7TS0 - chains A and H of the 6 polymer chains in the assembly; structure by electron microscopy, 2.80 A resolution.

== Chain A ==
Name: Dominant negative Go alpha subunit
Source organism: Homo sapiens
Chain sequence (353 residues; numbered 1 to 354; 1 number in that range is skipped by the numbering (no residue carries it; nothing is unmodelled there); the number before each row is that of its first residue):
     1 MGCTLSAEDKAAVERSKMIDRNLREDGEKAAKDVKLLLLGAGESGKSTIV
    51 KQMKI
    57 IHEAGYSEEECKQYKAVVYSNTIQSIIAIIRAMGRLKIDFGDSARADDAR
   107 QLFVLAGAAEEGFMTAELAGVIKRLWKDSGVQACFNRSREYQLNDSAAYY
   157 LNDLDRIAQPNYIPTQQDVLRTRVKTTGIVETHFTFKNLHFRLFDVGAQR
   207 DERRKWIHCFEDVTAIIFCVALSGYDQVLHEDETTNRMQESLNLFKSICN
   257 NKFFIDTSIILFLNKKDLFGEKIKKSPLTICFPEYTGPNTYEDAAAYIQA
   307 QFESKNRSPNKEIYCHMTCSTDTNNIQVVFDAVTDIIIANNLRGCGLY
Not modelled in the structure: 1-2, 57-181, 204-205

== Chain H ==
Name: scFV16
Source organism: synthetic construct
Notes: antibody fragment or engineered binder
Chain sequence (247 residues; numbered 2 to 247 plus 15 insertion-coded residues; 14 numbers in that range are skipped by the numbering (no residue carries them; nothing is unmodelled there); the number before each row is that of its first residue; a row labelled like 120A-120O holds insertion residues (120A, then the next letters in order)):
     2 VQLVESGGGLVQPGGSRKLSCSASGFAFSSFGMHWVRQAPEKGLEWVAYI
    52 SSGSGTIYYADTVKGRFTISRDDPKNTLFLQMTSLRSEDTAMYYCVRSIY
   102 YYGSSPFDFWGQGTTLTVS
120A-120O AGGGGSGGGGSGGGG
   135 SADIVMTQATSSVPVTPGESVSISCRSSKSLLHSNGNTYLYWFLQRPGQS
   185 PQLLIYRMSNLASGVPDRFSGSGSGTAFTLTISRLEAEDVGVYYCMQHLE
   235 YPLTFGAGTKLEL
Not modelled in the structure: 120A-120O
Cystine bridges: Cys22-Cys96, Cys159-Cys229

== Chain A / chain H interface ==
Pairs across the interface (12; chain A residue first):
  Ser6(A) with His167(H); Tyr173(H), hydrogen bond
  Glu8(A) with Tyr101(H); Tyr173(H); Tyr175(H), hydrogen bond; His232(H), salt bridge
  Asp9(A) with Asn169(H), hydrogen bond
  Ala11(A) with Tyr101(H), hydrophobic
  Ala12(A) with Tyr101(H)
  Glu14(A) with Ser52(H); Thr57(H), hydrogen bond
  Arg15(A) with Tyr101(H)
Interface residues without a listed pair, chain A (11 interface residues in all): Thr4, Leu5, Ala7, Met18
Interface residues without a listed pair, chain H (16 interface residues in all): Ser53, Gly54, Ile100, Tyr102, Pro107, Arg191, Leu233, Tyr235

== Overview ==
11 residues of chain A face 16 of chain H across their interface; the contacts include 4 hydrogen bonds and 1
salt bridge. Among the polar pairs are Glu8(A)-His232(H), Ser6(A)-Tyr173(H) and Glu8(A)-Tyr175(H).
Here chain A is Dominant negative Go alpha subunit (Homo sapiens) and chain H is scFV16 (synthetic construct).
Entry 7TS0 (Cryo-EM structure of corticotropin releasing factor receptor 2 bound to Urocortin 1 and coupled
with heterotrimeric ...) was determined by electron microscopy, deposited together with 7TRY.
